PDB entry 1W2N | X-ray diffraction, 2.70 A resolution | chain A

[Chain A]
Molecule: Deacetoxycephalosporin C synthase
Source organism: Streptomyces clavuligerus
Notes: EC 1.14.10.1
UniProt: P18548 (CEFE_STRCL); residue numbers follow UniProt; this construct covers 1-311
Sequence (331 residues; each row starts with the number of its first residue; note: 1 number in that range is skipped by the numbering (no residue carries it; nothing is unmodelled there); numbers below 1 keep their minus sign (Met-20 is residue -20)):
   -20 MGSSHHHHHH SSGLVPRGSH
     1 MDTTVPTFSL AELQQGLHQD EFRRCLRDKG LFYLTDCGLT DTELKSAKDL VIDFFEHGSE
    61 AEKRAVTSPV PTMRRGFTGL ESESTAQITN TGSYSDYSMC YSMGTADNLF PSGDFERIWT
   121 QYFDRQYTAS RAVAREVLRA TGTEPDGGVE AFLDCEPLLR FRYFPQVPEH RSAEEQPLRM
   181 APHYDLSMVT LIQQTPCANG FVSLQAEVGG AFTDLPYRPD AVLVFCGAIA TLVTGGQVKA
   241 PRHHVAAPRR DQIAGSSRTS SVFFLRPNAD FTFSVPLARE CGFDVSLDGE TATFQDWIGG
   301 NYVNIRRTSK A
Disordered / not traced: -20 to -1, 83-96, 170-176, 299-311
Sequence notes: expression tag (-20 to -1)
Ion coordination: Fe ion: Asp185, His243 (together with PN1)
Ligand contacts: PN1 ((2S,6R)-6-{[(2R)-2-amino-2-phenylethanoyl]amino}-3,3-dimethyl-7-oxo-4-thia-1-azabicyclo[3.2.0]heptane-2-carboxylic acid): Arg160, Arg162, His183, Asp185, Leu186, His243, Val245, Val262, Phe264

[Overview]
Bound to chain A: compound PN1. The Fe ion site is built by Asp185 and His243.
Chain A is Deacetoxycephalosporin C synthase (Streptomyces clavuligerus); the structure,
Deacetoxycephalosporin C synthase (with a N-terminal his-tag) in complex with Fe(II) and ampicillin, was
determined by X-ray diffraction (same publication as 1W28, 1W2A and 1W2O).
